Entry 6HLQ (electron microscopy, 3.18 A resolution); this record covers chains A and R of the 15 polymer chains in the assembly.

== Chain A ==
Molecule: DNA-directed RNA polymerase I subunit RPA190
From: Saccharomyces cerevisiae (strain ATCC 204508 / S288c)
Notes: EC 2.7.7.6
Reference sequence: P10964 (RPA1_YEAST); numbering as in UniProt (aligned over 1-1664)
Sequence (1664 residues; row label = number of the first residue in the row):
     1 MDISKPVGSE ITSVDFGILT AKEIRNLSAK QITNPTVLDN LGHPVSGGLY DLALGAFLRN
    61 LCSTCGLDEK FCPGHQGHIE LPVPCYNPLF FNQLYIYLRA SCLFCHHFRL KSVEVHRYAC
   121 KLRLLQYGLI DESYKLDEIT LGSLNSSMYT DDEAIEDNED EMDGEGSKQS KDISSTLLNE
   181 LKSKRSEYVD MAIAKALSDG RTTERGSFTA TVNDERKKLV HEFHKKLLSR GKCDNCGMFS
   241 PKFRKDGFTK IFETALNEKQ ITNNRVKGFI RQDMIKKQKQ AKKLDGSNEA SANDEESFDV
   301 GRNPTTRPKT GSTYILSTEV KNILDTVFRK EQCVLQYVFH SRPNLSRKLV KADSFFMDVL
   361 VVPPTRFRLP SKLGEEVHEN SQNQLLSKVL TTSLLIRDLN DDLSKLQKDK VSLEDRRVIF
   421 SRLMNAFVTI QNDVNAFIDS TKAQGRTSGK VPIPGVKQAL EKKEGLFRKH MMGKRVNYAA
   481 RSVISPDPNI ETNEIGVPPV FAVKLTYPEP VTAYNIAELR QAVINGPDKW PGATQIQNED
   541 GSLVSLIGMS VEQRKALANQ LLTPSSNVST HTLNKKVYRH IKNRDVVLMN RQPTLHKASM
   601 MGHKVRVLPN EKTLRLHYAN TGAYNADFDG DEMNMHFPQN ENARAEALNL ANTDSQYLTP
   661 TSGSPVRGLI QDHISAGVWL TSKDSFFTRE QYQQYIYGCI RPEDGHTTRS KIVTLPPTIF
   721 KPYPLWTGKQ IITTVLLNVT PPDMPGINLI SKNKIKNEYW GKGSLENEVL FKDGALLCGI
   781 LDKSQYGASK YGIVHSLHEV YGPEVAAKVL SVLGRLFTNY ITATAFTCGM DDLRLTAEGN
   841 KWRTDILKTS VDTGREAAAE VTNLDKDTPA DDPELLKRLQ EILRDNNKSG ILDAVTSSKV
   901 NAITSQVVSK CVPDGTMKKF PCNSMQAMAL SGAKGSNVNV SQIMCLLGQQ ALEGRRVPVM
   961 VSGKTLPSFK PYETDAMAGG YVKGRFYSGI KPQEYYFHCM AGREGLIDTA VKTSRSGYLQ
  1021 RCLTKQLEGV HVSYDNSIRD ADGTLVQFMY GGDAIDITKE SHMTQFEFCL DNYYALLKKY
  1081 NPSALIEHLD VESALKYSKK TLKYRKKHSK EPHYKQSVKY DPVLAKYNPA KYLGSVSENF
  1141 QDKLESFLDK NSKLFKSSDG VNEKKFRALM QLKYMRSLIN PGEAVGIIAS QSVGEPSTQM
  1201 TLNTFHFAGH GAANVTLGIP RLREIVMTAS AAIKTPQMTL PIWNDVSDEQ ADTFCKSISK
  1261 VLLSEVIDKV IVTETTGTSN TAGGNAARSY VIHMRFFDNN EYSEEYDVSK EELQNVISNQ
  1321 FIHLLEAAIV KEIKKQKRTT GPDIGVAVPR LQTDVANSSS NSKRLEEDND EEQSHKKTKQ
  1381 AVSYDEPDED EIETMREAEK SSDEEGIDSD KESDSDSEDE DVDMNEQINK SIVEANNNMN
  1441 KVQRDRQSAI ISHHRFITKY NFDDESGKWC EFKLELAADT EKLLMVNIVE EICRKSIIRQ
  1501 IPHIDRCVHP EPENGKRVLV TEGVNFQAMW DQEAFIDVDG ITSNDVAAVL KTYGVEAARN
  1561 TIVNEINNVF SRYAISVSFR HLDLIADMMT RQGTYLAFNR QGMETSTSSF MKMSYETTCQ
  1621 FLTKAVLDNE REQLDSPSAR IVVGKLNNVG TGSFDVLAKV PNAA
Unresolved in the structure: 141-171, 269-311, 407-412, 446-450, 1154-1159, 1201-1213, 1278-1286, 1339-1432, 1664
Swiss-Prot annotation at these positions:
  - region: Pro-992 to Glu-1004 (Bridging helix)
  - binding site (Zn(2+)): Cys-62, Cys-65, Cys-72, His-75, Cys-102, Cys-105, Cys-233, Cys-236
  - binding site (Mg(2+)): Asp-627, Asp-629, Asp-631
  - modified residue (Phosphoserine): Ser-889, Ser-1636
Bound ions: Zn2+ site 1: Cys-62, Cys-65, Cys-72, His-75; Zn2+ site 2: Cys-102, Cys-105, Cys-233, Cys-236; Mg2+: Asp-627, Asp-629 (shared with C20(R) of chain R)
Ligand contacts: phosphomethylphosphonic acid guanylate ester (G2P): Arg-591, Pro-593, Asn-625, Asp-627, Lys-934, Thr-1009

== Chain R ==
Molecule: 20-nt RNA strand
Sequence (20 nucleotides; row label = number of the first residue in the row):
     1 UAUAUGCAUA AAGACCAGGC
Unresolved in the structure: 1-11
Bound ions: Mg2+: C20 (shared with Asp-627(A), Asp-629(A) of chain A)

== Interface between chain A and chain R ==
Pairs across the interface (8; chain A residue first):
  Leu-373(A) with A12(R), base contact
  Glu-464(A) with G13(R), phosphate contact
  Lys-469(A) with G13(R), salt bridge to the phosphate
  Arg-591(A) with C20(R), hydrogen bond to the sugar
  Asp-627(A) with C20(R), phosphate contact
  Asp-629(A) with C20(R), phosphate contact
  Gly-630(A) with C20(R), sugar contact
  Asp-631(A) with C20(R), hydrogen bond to the sugar
Other interface residues (no listed pair), chain A (9 interface residues in all): Arg-481
Other interface residues (no listed pair), chain R (4 interface residues in all): G19

== In short ==
Chain A and chain R form an interface of 9 and 4 residues respectively; the contacts include 2 hydrogen bonds
and 1 salt bridge. Polar pairs include Arg-591(A)/C20(R), Asp-631(A)/C20(R) and Lys-469(A)/G13(R). Ligands of
chain A: phosphomethylphosphonic acid guanylate ester.
Chain A is DNA-directed RNA polymerase I subunit RPA190 (Saccharomyces cerevisiae (strain ATCC 204508 /
S288c)) and chain R is a 20-nt RNA strand; the structure, Yeast RNA polymerase I* elongation complex bound to
nucleotide analog GMPCPP, was determined by electron microscopy together with 6HKO, 6HLR and 6HLS from the
same study.
